8HKK - chains C and D of the 4 polymer chains in the assembly; structure by electron microscopy, 2.84 A resolution.

[Chain C (and D)]
Protein: Potassium channel subfamily T member 1
From: Homo sapiens
Notes: chain D of this document is another copy of the same molecule, construct and numbering; everything in this record applies to it too
UniProt: Q5JUK3 (KCNT1_HUMAN), isoform Q5JUK3-3; residue numbers follow UniProt; this construct covers 1-1235
Chain sequence (1235 residues; row label = number of the first residue in the row):
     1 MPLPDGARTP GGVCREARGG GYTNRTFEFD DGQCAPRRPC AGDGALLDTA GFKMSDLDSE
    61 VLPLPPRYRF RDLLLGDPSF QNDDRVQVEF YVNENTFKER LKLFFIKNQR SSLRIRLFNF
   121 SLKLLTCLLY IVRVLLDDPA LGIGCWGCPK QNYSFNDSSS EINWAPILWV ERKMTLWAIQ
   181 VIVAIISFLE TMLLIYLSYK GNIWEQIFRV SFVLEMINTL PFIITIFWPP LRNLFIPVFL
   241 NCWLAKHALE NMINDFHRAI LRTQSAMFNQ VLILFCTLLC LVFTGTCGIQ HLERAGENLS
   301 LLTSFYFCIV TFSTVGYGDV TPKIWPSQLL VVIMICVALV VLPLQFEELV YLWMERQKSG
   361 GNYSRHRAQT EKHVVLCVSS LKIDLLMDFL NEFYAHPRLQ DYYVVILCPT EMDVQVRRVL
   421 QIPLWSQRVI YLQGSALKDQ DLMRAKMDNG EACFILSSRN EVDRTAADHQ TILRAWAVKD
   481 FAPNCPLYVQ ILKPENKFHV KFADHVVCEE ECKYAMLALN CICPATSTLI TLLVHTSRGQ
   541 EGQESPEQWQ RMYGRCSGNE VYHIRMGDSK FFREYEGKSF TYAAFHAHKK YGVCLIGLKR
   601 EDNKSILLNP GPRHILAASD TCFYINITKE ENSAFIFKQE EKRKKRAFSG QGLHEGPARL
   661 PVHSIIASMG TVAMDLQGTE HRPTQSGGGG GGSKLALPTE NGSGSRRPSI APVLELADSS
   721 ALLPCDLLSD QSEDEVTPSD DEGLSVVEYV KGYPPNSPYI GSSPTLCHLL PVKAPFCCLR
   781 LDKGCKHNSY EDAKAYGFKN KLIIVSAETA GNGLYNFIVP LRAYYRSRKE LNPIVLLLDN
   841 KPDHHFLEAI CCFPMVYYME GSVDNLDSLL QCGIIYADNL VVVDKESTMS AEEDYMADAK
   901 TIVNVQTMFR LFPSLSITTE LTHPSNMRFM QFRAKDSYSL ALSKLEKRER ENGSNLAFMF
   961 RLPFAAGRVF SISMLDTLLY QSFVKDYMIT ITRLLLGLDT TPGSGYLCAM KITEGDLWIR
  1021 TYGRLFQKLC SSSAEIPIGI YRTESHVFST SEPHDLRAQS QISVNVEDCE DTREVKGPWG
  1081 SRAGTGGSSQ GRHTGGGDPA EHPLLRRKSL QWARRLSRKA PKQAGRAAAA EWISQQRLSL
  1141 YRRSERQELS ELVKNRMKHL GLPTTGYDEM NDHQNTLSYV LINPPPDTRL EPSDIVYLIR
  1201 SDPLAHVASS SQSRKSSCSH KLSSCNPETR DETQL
Unresolved in the structure: 1-109, 259-264, 359-368, 645-709, 718-746, 887-890, 1049-1127, 1169-1172, 1206-1235
Bound ions: K+ site 1: T314, V315 (shared with 2 residues of chain A; 2 residues of chain B; T314(D), V315(D) of chain D); K+ site 2: V315, G316 (shared with 2 residues of chain A; 2 residues of chain B; V315(D), G316(D) of chain D); K+ site 3: G316, Y317 (shared with 2 residues of chain A; 2 residues of chain B; G316(D), Y317(D) of chain D); K+ site 4: L532, H535, S537, S557, N559; K+ site 5: S537, G558, E560, Y562, I627; Zn2+: C777, C778, C785, H787; K+ site 6: R780, K783, N788, Y790, Y796; K+ site 7: S806, A807, L837, D839, G861, D884
Swiss-Prot annotation at these positions:
  - binding site (Zn(2+)): H768
  - mutagenesis: E541 (E541D/N/A: Dramatically reduced the Na(+) sensitivity of KCNT1)

[How chain C and chain D interact]
Pairs across the interface (98; chain C residue first):
  L302(C) - W325(D)  hydrophobic
  L302(C) - L329(D)  hydrophobic
  F305(C) - L329(D)  hydrophobic
  F305(C) - V332(D)  hydrophobic
  Y306(C) - T321(D)  hydrogen bond
  Y306(C) - Q328(D)
  Y306(C) - V332(D)  hydrophobic
  I309(C) - V332(D)  hydrophobic
  S313(C) - T314(D)
  S313(C) - I335(D)
  T314(C) - T314(D)
  V315(C) - T311(D)
  V315(C) - T314(D)
  V315(C) - V315(D)
  V315(C) - G316(D)
  V315(C) - I335(D)  hydrophobic
  G316(C) - G316(D)
  Y317(C) - F307(D)
  Y317(C) - T311(D)  hydrogen bond
  Y317(C) - G316(D)
  Y317(C) - Y317(D)
  Y317(C) - G318(D)
  Y317(C) - V331(D)
  D319(C) - T321(D)  hydrogen bond
  D319(C) - P322(D)
  W353(C) - E347(D)
  Q415(C) - K438(D)  hydrogen bond
  Q421(C) - E355(D)
  D867(C) - H844(D)
  D867(C) - H845(D)  salt bridge
  E893(C) - P409(D)
  E893(C) - S435(D)  hydrogen bond
  E893(C) - R474(D)  salt bridge
  Y895(C) - L437(D)
  Y895(C) - K438(D)
  M896(C) - L437(D)  hydrophobic
  M896(C) - Q470(D)
  M896(C) - L473(D)  hydrophobic
  M896(C) - R474(D)
  A899(C) - L473(D)  hydrophobic
  K900(C) - H469(D)
  I902(C) - L473(D)  hydrophobic
  I902(C) - W476(D)  hydrophobic
  V903(C) - H469(D)
  V903(C) - I472(D)  hydrophobic
  V903(C) - H499(D)
  N904(C) - H469(D)
  Q906(C) - W476(D)
  Q906(C) - H499(D)
  T907(C) - H499(D)  hydrogen bond
  R910(C) - F498(D)
  R928(C) - L437(D)  hydrogen bond (side chain-backbone)
  R928(C) - D439(D)  salt bridge
  F929(C) - L473(D)  hydrophobic
  F929(C) - W476(D)  hydrophobic
  F929(C) - A477(D)  hydrophobic
  F932(C) - W476(D)
  F932(C) - D480(D)
  A934(C) - K479(D)
  A934(C) - F502(D)  hydrophobic
  K935(C) - K479(D)
  K935(C) - F502(D)
  L940(C) - P483(D)  hydrophobic
  S943(C) - D480(D)  hydrogen bond
  K944(C) - D480(D)
  K947(C) - D439(D)  salt bridge
  K947(C) - M443(D)
  K947(C) - F481(D)
  R950(C) - D439(D)  salt bridge
  R950(C) - Q440(D)
  R961(C) - D480(D)  salt bridge
  I1133(C) - K751(D)
  I1133(C) - L766(D)  hydrophobic
  I1133(C) - L1204(D)  hydrophobic
  S1134(C) - L1204(D)  hydrogen bond (side chain-backbone)
  Q1136(C) - Y753(D)
  R1137(C) - Y753(D)
  R1137(C) - Y824(D)  hydrogen bond
  R1137(C) - D1202(D)  salt bridge
  R1137(C) - L1204(D)
  R1137(C) - A1205(D)
  L1140(C) - P764(D)  hydrophobic
  Y1141(C) - S605(D)
  Y1141(C) - T1000(D)
  Y1141(C) - T1001(D)
  Y1141(C) - P1002(D)
  R1143(C) - P764(D)
  E1145(C) - F498(D)
  E1145(C) - K501(D)  salt bridge
  E1148(C) - I760(D)
  E1148(C) - G761(D)  hydrogen bond (side chain-backbone)
  L1149(C) - F498(D)  hydrophobic
  L1149(C) - I760(D)  hydrophobic
  L1152(C) - I760(D)  hydrophobic
  N1155(C) - P755(D)
  R1156(C) - H845(D)
  H1159(C) - H844(D)
  H1159(C) - E848(D)  salt bridge
Interface residues without a listed pair, chain C (59 interface residues in all): V310, Q357, I383, P423, E892, D894, N926, A1130, E1151
Interface residues without a listed pair, chain D (65 interface residues in all): N254, C336, Y351, T410, N756, S757, S762, G1003

[Summary]
59 residues of chain C and 65 residues of chain D are in contact, with 11 hydrogen bonds and 9 salt bridges.
Polar contacts include D867(C)-H845(D), E893(C)-R474(D) and R928(C)-D439(D). UniProt lists Zn2+-binding
residue H768(C) and one mutagenesis site on chain C.
Chain C and chain D are both Potassium channel subfamily T member 1 (Homo sapiens); the structure, ion
channel, was determined by electron microscopy (same publication as 8HIR, 8HK6, 8HKF, 8HKM and 8HKQ).
